PDB entry 1F1H | X-ray diffraction, 2.67 A resolution | chains I and J of the 12 polymer chains in the assembly

== Chain I (and J) ==
Molecule: Protein (glutamine synthetase)
Source organism: Salmonella typhimurium
Notes: EC 6.3.1.2; chain J of this document is another copy of the same molecule, construct and numbering; everything in this record applies to it too
Reference sequence: P0A1P6 (GLNA_SALTY); residue numbers follow UniProt; this construct covers 1-468
Amino-acid sequence (468 residues; numbered 1 to 468; the number before each row is that of its first residue):
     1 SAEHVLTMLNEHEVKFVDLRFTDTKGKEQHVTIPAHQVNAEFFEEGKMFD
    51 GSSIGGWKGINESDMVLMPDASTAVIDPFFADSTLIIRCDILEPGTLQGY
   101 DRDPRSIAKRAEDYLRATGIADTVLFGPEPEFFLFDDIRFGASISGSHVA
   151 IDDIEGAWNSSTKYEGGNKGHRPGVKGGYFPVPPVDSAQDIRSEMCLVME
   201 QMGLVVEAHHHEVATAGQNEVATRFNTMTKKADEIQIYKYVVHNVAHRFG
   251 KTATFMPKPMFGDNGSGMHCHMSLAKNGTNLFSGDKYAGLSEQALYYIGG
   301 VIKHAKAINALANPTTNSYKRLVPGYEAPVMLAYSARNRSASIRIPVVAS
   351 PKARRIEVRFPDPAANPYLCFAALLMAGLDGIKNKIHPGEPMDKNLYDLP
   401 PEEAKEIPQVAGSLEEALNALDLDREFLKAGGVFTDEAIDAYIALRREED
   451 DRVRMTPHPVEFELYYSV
Ion coordination: thallium (I) ion site 1: Asp-50, Ser-53 (shared with Tyr-179(J), Glu-212(J) of chain J); Mn2+ site 1: Glu-129, His-269, Glu-357; Mn2+ site 2: Glu-131, Glu-212, Glu-220; thallium (I) ion site 2: Glu-131, Asn-264, Gly-265; thallium (I) ion site 3: Tyr-179, Glu-212 (shared with 2 residues of chain H)
Ligand contacts: ADP (adenosine-5'-diphosphate): Leu-125, Phe-126, Gly-127, Pro-128, Glu-129, Glu-207, His-210, Glu-220, Ala-222, Thr-223, Arg-224, Phe-225, His-271, Met-272, Ser-273, Lys-352, Ala-353, Arg-354, Arg-355

== Interface between chain I and chain J ==
Residue-residue contacts - 81 pairs, chain I then chain J:
  Phe-16(I) / Ser-193(J)
  Phe-16(I) / Cys-196(J)  hydrophobic
  Phe-16(I) / Leu-197(J)  hydrophobic
  Glu-28(I) / Phe-180(J)
  Glu-28(I) / Pro-181(J)
  Glu-28(I) / Val-182(J)  hydrogen bond (backbone-backbone)
  Gln-29(I) / Tyr-179(J)
  Gln-29(I) / Phe-180(J)
  Gln-29(I) / Pro-181(J)
  His-30(I) / Phe-180(J)  hydrogen bond (backbone-backbone)
  His-30(I) / Pro-181(J)
  His-30(I) / Val-182(J)
  His-30(I) / Asp-186(J)  salt bridge
  His-30(I) / Gln-189(J)  hydrogen bond
  His-30(I) / Arg-192(J)
  Val-31(I) / His-209(J)
  Val-31(I) / His-210(J)
  Thr-32(I) / Gln-189(J)  hydrogen bond
  Thr-32(I) / Ala-208(J)
  Thr-32(I) / His-209(J)  hydrogen bond (backbone-backbone)
  Ile-33(I) / Glu-207(J)
  Ile-33(I) / Ala-208(J)  hydrophobic
  Pro-34(I) / Val-206(J)
  Pro-34(I) / Glu-207(J)
  Pro-34(I) / Ala-208(J)
  His-36(I) / Glu-200(J)  salt bridge
  His-36(I) / Val-206(J)
  Gln-37(I) / Val-206(J)
  Gln-37(I) / Glu-207(J)
  Asp-50(I) / Tyr-179(J)
  Ser-52(I) / Arg-339(J)  hydrogen bond
  Ser-53(I) / Tyr-179(J)
  Lys-58(I) / Glu-327(J)  salt bridge
  Ile-60(I) / Arg-337(J)
  Ile-60(I) / Arg-339(J)
  Ile-60(I) / Asn-395(J)
  Asn-61(I) / Arg-337(J)
  Asn-61(I) / Asn-338(J)
  Asn-61(I) / Asp-393(J)
  Asn-61(I) / Lys-394(J)  hydrogen bond (side chain-backbone)
  Asn-61(I) / Asn-395(J)
  Glu-62(I) / Arg-337(J)
  Ser-63(I) / Arg-337(J)
  Ser-63(I) / Arg-339(J)  hydrogen bond
  Asp-64(I) / Arg-339(J)  salt bridge
  Asp-64(I) / Arg-344(J)  salt bridge
  Phe-80(I) / Pro-183(J)  hydrophobic
  Phe-80(I) / Gln-189(J)
  Phe-80(I) / Asp-190(J)
  Ala-81(I) / Asp-190(J)  hydrogen bond (backbone-side chain)
  Asp-82(I) / Ser-193(J)
  Asp-82(I) / Leu-197(J)
  Asp-136(I) / Gly-166(J)
  Asp-136(I) / Gly-167(J)
  Asp-136(I) / Lys-169(J)  hydrogen bond (backbone-side chain)
  Asp-137(I) / Gly-167(J)
  Asp-137(I) / Asn-168(J)  hydrogen bond (side chain-backbone)
  Ile-138(I) / Ser-160(J)
  Ile-138(I) / Asn-168(J)  hydrogen bond (backbone-backbone)
  Ile-138(I) / Lys-169(J)
  Ile-138(I) / Gly-170(J)
  Arg-139(I) / Ser-160(J)
  Arg-139(I) / Ser-161(J)
  Arg-139(I) / Thr-162(J)
  Arg-139(I) / Lys-163(J)
  Arg-139(I) / Asn-168(J)
  Phe-140(I) / Ser-160(J)  hydrogen bond (backbone-side chain)
  Phe-140(I) / Ser-161(J)  hydrogen bond (backbone-backbone)
  His-148(I) / Ser-161(J)
  Tyr-240(I) / Val-182(J)  hydrophobic
  Tyr-240(I) / Pro-183(J)
  His-243(I) / His-171(J)
  His-243(I) / Pro-184(J)
  Asn-244(I) / Pro-183(J)
  Asn-244(I) / Pro-184(J)
  His-247(I) / Pro-184(J)
  Gly-250(I) / Lys-169(J)  hydrogen bond (backbone-side chain)
  Lys-251(I) / Lys-169(J)
  Thr-252(I) / Lys-169(J)  hydrogen bond (side chain-backbone)
  Thr-252(I) / His-171(J)  hydrogen bond
  Ala-253(I) / His-171(J)  hydrogen bond (backbone-side chain)
Also at the interface, not in a pair above, chain I (42 interface residues in all): Asp-18, Arg-20, Phe-21, Lys-27, Ile-54, Gly-141
Also at the interface, not in a pair above, chain J (39 interface residues in all): Val-185, Val-205

== In short ==
42 residues of chain I and 39 residues of chain J are in contact; the contacts include 18 hydrogen bonds and 5
salt bridges. Among the polar pairs are His-30(I)/Asp-186(J), His-36(I)/Glu-200(J) and Lys-58(I)/Glu-327(J).
Bound to chain I: ADP.
Both chains are Protein (glutamine synthetase) (Salmonella typhimurium). Entry 1F1H (Crystal structure of
glutamine synthetase from salmonella typhimurium with thallium ions) was determined by X-ray diffraction,
deposited together with 1FPY and 1F52.
